PDB entry 3HAQ | X-ray diffraction, 2.30 A resolution | chain A

== Chain A ==
Name: Bacteriorhodopsin
Organism: Halobacterium salinarum
UniProt: P02945 (BACR_HALSA); residues 1-249 here correspond to UniProt positions 14-262 (UniProt number = residue number + 13)
Chain sequence (249 residues; each row starts with the number of its first residue):
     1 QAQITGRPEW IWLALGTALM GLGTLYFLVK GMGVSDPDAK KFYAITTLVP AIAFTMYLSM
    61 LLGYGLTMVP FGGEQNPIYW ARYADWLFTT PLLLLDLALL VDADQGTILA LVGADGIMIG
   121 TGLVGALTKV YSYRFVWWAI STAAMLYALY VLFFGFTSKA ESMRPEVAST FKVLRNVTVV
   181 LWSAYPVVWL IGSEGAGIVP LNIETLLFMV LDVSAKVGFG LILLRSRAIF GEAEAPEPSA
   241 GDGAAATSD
Disordered / not traced: 1-5, 232-249
Construct notes: engineered mutation Ala148 (Ile161 in P02945)
Glycans and other covalent adducts: retinal (RET) linked to Lys216
Small-molecule neighbours:
  - CPS (3-[(3-cholamidopropyl)dimethylammonio]-1-propanesulfonate): Gly6, Trp10, Leu61, Leu62, Gly63
  - hexadecane (R16): Leu146, Leu149, Tyr150, Phe153, Val179
  - retinal (RET): Tyr83, Trp86, Thr89, Thr90, Leu93, Met118, Ile119, Gly122, Trp138, Ser141, Thr142, Met145, Trp182, Tyr185, Pro186, Trp189, Asp212, Ala215

== In short ==
Ligands of chain A: hexadecane and compound CPS. Covalently linked retinal: at Lys216.
Chain A is Bacteriorhodopsin (Halobacterium salinarum); the structure, Crystal structure of bacteriorhodopsin
mutant I148A crystallized from bicelles, was determined by X-ray diffraction together with 3HAN, 3HAO, 3HAP,
3HAR and 3HAS from the same study.
